Entry 8ETJ (electron microscopy, 3.20 A resolution); this record covers chains 1 and N of the 35 polymer chains in the assembly.

# Chain 1
Molecule: 3497-nt RNA strand
Source organism: Schizosaccharomyces pombe
Sequence (3497 nucleotides; row label = number of the first residue in the row):
     1 AUUUGACCUCAAAUCAGGUAGGACUACGCGCUGAACUUAAGCAUAUCAAU
    51 AAGCGCAGGAAAAGAAAAUAACCAUGAUUCCCUCAGUAACGGCGAGUGAA
   101 GCGGGAAAAGCUCAAAUUUGAAAUCUGGCAACAUUUCUUUUGUUGUCCGA
   151 GUUGUAAUUUCAAGAAGCUGCUUUGAGUGUAGACGAUCGGUCUAAGUUCC
   201 UUGGAACAGGACGUCAGAGAGGGUGAGAACCCCGUCUUUGGUCGAUUGGA
   251 UAUGCCAUAUAAAGCGCUUUCGAAGAGUCGAGUUGUUUGGGAAUGCAGCU
   301 CUAAAUGGGUGGUAAAUUUCAUCUAAAGCUAAAUAUUGGCGAGAGACCGA
   351 UAGCGAACAAGUAGAGUGAUCGAAAGAUGAAAAGAACUUUGAAAAGAGAG
   401 UUAAAUAGUACGUGAAAUUGCUGAAAGGGAAGCAUUGGAAAUCAGUCUUA
   451 CCUGGGUGAGAUCAGUAGUCUCUUCGCGAGACUAUGCACUCUGAACCUGU
   501 GGUAGGUCAGCAUCAGUUUUCGGGGGCGGAAAAAGAAUAAGGGAAGGUGG
   551 CUUUCCGGGUUCUGCCUGGGGAGUGUUUAUAGCCCUUGUUGUAAUACGUC
   601 CACUGGGGACUGAGGACUGCGGCUUCGUGCCAAGGAUGCUGACAUAAUGG
   651 UUUUCAAUGGCCCGUCUUGAAACACGGACCAAGGAGUCUAGCAUCUAUGC
   701 GAGUGUUUGGGUGAUGAAAACCCAUCCGCGAAAUGAAAGUGAAUGCAGGU
   751 GGGAACGCCCUUGUGGCGUGCACCAUCGACCGACCCGGAAGUUUGUCAAU
   801 GGAAGGGUUUGAGUAAGAGCAUAGCUGUUGGGACCCGAAAGAUGGUGAAC
   851 UAUGCCUGAAUAGGGUGAAGCCAGAGGAAACUCUGGUGGAGGCUCGUAGA
   901 GAUUCUGACGUGCAAAUCGAUCUUCAAAUUUGGGUAUAGGGGCGAAAGAC
   951 UAAUCGAACCAUCUAGUAGCUGGUUCCUGCCGAAGUUUCCCUCAGGAUAG
  1001 CAGAAACUCAGAUCAGUUUUAUGAGGUAAAGCGAAUGAUUAGAGGUCUUG
  1051 GGGAAGGAAUUUCCUCAACCUAUUCUCAAACUUUAAAUAUGUAAGACGCC
  1101 CUUGUCGCUUAAUUGGACGUGGGCCAUCGAAUGAGAGUUUCUAGUGGGCC
  1151 AUUUUUGGUAAGCAGAACUGGCGAUGCGGGAUGAACCGAACGUGAGGUUA
  1201 AGGUGCCGGAAUGUACGCUCAUCAGACACCAGAAAAGGUGUUAGUUCAUC
  1251 UAGACAGCAGGACGGUGGCCAUGGAAGUCGGAAUCCGCUAAGGAGUGUGU
  1301 AACAACUCACCUGCCGAAUGAACUAGCCCUGAAAAUGGAUGGCGCUUAAG
  1351 CGUACUACCCAUACCUCACCGUCUGGGUUAGCUUUGAGAAGCUCAGACGA
  1401 GUAGGCAGGCGUGGAGGUUUGUGACGAAGCCUUGGGCGUGAGCCUGGGUC
  1451 GAACAGCCUCUAGUGCAGAUCUUGGUGGAAGUAGCAAAUAUUCAAAUGAG
  1501 AACUUUGAAGACUGAAGUGGGGAAAGGUUCCAUGUGAACAGCAGUUGGAC
  1551 AUGGGUUAGUCGAUCCUAAGAGAUAGGGAAGCUCCGUAUGAAAGUUGCAC
  1601 GAUUUUUCGUGCCUCCUAUCGAAAGGGAAUCCGGUUAAUAUUCCGGAACC
  1651 AGAAGGUGGAAUCAACACGGCAACGUAAAUGAAGUUGGAGACGUCGGCGG
  1701 GAGCCCUGGGAAGAGUUCUCUUUUCUUUUUAACAAACCAUUGAACUACCC
  1751 UGAAAUCGGUUUAUCCGGAGCUAGGGUAUGGUGUUUGGAAGAGUUCAGCG
  1801 CCUCAUGCUGAAUCCGGUGCGCUCUCGACGGCCCUUGAAAAUCCAACGGA
  1851 AGAAUGGACCUUCGGGUCCUUGUUUUCACAUCUGGUCGUACUCAUAACCG
  1901 CAGCAGGUCUCCAAGGUGAACAGCCUCUAGUUGAUAGAACAAUGUAGAUA
  1951 AGGGAAGUCGGCAAAAUGGAUCCGUAACUUCGGGAUAAGGAUUGGCUCUA
  2001 AGGGUUGGGUACGUUGGGCCUUGGAACCUGAACGGUUGCUGGACUGAGCG
  2051 UGGACCGAUGUCUUUUCUCGCCUUUCGGGGUGAGAAGGGAUGUUGGACCU
  2101 GCUUGGACCUUGGCGGCCGGGAAGUCCUUGGUCGGGCUUUUCUCCUUCUC
  2151 GGGGAUUAUGCUCUUACUGGCGUACGUUUAACAACCAACUUAGAACUGGU
  2201 ACGGACAAGGGGAAUCUGACUGUCUAAUUAAAACAUAGCAUUGCGAUGGC
  2251 CAGAAAGUGGUGUUGACGCAAUGUGAUUUCUGCCCAGUGCUCUGAAUGUC
  2301 AAAGUGAAGAAAUUCAACCAAGCGCGGGUAAACGGCGGGAGUAACUAUGA
  2351 CUCUCUUAAGGUAGCCAAAUGCCUCGUCAUCUAACUAGUGACGCGCAUGA
  2401 AUGGAUUAACGAGAUUCCCACUGUCCCUAUCUACUAUCUAGCGAAACCAC
  2451 AGCCUGGGGAACGGGCCAGGCAAAAUCAGCGGGGAAAGAAGACCCUGUUG
  2501 AGCUUGACUCUAGUUUGACAUUGUGAAGAGACAUAGAGGGUGUAGGAUAA
  2551 GUGGGAGUAUGUUUCGGCAUACGCCGGUGAAAUACCACUACCUUUAUCGU
  2601 UUCUUUACUUAAUCAAUGAAGCGGAAUUGGGAUUUAUUUCCCAUAUUCUA
  2651 GCGUUAAAGUUUCUUCGCGAACUGAUCCGCGUUGAUGACAUUGUCAGGUG
  2701 GGGAGUUUGGCUGGGGCGGCACAUCUGUUAAAAGAUAACGCAGGUGUCCU
  2751 AAGGGGGACUCAUCGAGAACAGAAAUCUCGAGUAGAAUAAAAGGGUAAAA
  2801 GUCCCCUUGAUUUUGAUUUUCAGUGUGAAUACAAACCAUGAAAGUGUGGC
  2851 CUAUCGAUCCUUUGUUCCCUCGAAAUUUGAGGACAGAGGUGCCAGAAAAG
  2901 UUACCACAGGGAUAACUGGCUUGUGGCAGUCAAGCGUUCAUAGCGACAUU
  2951 GCUUUUUGAUUCUUCGAUGUCGGCUCUUCCUAUCAUACCGAAGCAGAAUU
  3001 CGGUAAGCGUUGGAUUGUUCACCCACUAAUAGGGAACGUGAGCUGGGUUU
  3051 AGACCGUCGUGAGACAGGUUAGUUUUACCCUACUGAUGAAGUGUCGUCGC
  3101 AAUGGUAAUUCAACUUAGUACGAGAGGAACCGUUGAUUCAGAUCAUUGGU
  3151 AUUUGCGGCUGCCUGACAAGGCAAUGCCGCGGAGCUAUCAUCUGCUGGAU
  3201 AACGGCUGAACGCCUCUAAGCCAGAAUCCGUGCCAGAAAGCGACGAUUUU
  3251 UUGGUCCGCAUGAUUUAUAUGUAUAAAAAUAGAGGUAGGACUUGUUCCUA
  3301 CUCUCCUGUAUCGUAGAAGAUGGGCGAUGGUUGAUGAAACGGAAGUGUUU
  3351 UAUUGACUUGUCCAUGAAAUUCCAUUGAAAUCUUGUGCGGAAUCGAAUCC
  3401 AUUGCAUACGACUUUAAUGUGGAACGGGGUAUUGUAAGCAGUAGAGUAGC
  3451 CUUGUUGUUACGAUCUGCUGAGAUUAAGCCUUUGUUCCCAAGAUUUG
Disordered / not traced: 1-2, 36-46, 92-95, 288-293, 446-505, 557-568, 668-671, 793-798, 849-957, 1026-1087, 1095-1129, 1227-1230, 1380-1387, 1486-1489, 1557-1909, 1969-2417, 2484-2918, 2937-2942, 2954-2976, 3015-3021, 3036-3079, 3290-3297, 3375-3379, 3442-3464
Differences from the reference sequence: conflict U2930 (C6612 in 157310483), A2948 (G6594 in 157310483), U3196 (C6346 in 157310483)

# Chain N
Molecule: 60S ribosomal protein L15-A
Source organism: Schizosaccharomyces pombe
UniProt: O74895 (RL15A_SCHPO); residues 1-201 here = UniProt positions 1-201
Sequence (201 residues; each row starts with the number of its first residue):
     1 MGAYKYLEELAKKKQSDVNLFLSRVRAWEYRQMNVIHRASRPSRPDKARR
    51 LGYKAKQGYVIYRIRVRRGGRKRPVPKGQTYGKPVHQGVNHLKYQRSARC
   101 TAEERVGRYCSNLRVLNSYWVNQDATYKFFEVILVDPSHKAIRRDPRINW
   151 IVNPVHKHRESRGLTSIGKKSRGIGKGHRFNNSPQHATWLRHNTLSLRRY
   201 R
Disordered / not traced: 1, 70-95, 181-188

# How chain 1 and chain N interact
Contacting residue pairs (129; chain 1 residue first):
  U9(1) - Ser40(N)  hydrogen bond to the phosphate
  G18(1) - Asn112(N)  base contact
  G18(1) - Ser138(N)  hydrogen bond to the sugar
  U19(1) - Asn112(N)  hydrogen bond to the base
  A20(1) - Ser111(N)  sugar contact
  C29(1) - Arg162(N)  hydrogen bond to the sugar
  C29(1) - Arg172(N)  hydrogen bond to the phosphate
  G30(1) - Arg162(N)  sugar contact
  G30(1) - Arg172(N)  salt bridge to the phosphate
  A49(1) - Trp189(N)  hydrogen bond to the phosphate
  A49(1) - Asn193(N)  phosphate contact
  U50(1) - Trp189(N)  sugar contact
  G55(1) - Ser161(N)  hydrogen bond to the base
  G55(1) - Arg162(N)  base contact
  C56(1) - Lys157(N)  sugar contact
  C56(1) - His158(N)  sugar contact
  C56(1) - Ser161(N)  hydrogen bond to the sugar
  C56(1) - Arg162(N)  sugar contact
  A57(1) - Pro154(N)  phosphate contact
  A57(1) - Val155(N)  sugar contact
  A57(1) - Lys157(N)  phosphate contact
  G58(1) - Pro154(N)  phosphate contact
  G58(1) - Val155(N)  sugar contact
  G58(1) - Lys157(N)  salt bridge to the phosphate
  A61(1) - Val155(N)  phosphate contact
  A62(1) - Arg162(N)  salt bridge to the phosphate
  A62(1) - Leu164(N)  phosphate contact
  A62(1) - Arg172(N)  hydrogen bond to the phosphate
  A63(1) - Leu164(N)  phosphate contact
  A63(1) - Lys169(N)  phosphate contact
  A63(1) - Arg172(N)  salt bridge to the phosphate
  A63(1) - Ile174(N)  phosphate contact
  G64(1) - Lys169(N)  phosphate contact
  G64(1) - Ile174(N)  phosphate contact
  G64(1) - Lys176(N)  sugar contact
  A65(1) - Lys176(N)  phosphate contact
  A66(1) - Lys176(N)  base contact
  A68(1) - Lys176(N)  sugar contact
  A68(1) - Gly177(N)  phosphate contact
  A68(1) - His178(N)  hydrogen bond to the phosphate
  U69(1) - His178(N)  salt bridge to the phosphate
  A77(1) - Lys176(N)  hydrogen bond to the sugar
  U78(1) - Lys176(N)  sugar contact
  C80(1) - Arg191(N)  salt bridge to the phosphate
  C81(1) - Arg191(N)  salt bridge to the phosphate
  C82(1) - Arg198(N)  phosphate contact
  G86(1) - His192(N)  base contact
  G98(1) - His192(N)  salt bridge to the phosphate
  A99(1) - His192(N)  salt bridge to the phosphate
  U112(1) - Arg147(N)  sugar contact
  C113(1) - Arg147(N)  salt bridge to the phosphate
  A114(1) - Arg49(N)  phosphate contact
  A114(1) - Arg50(N)  sugar contact
  A114(1) - Lys54(N)  salt bridge to the phosphate
  A115(1) - Tyr4(N)  phosphate contact
  A115(1) - Lys5(N)  phosphate contact
  A115(1) - Arg49(N)  salt bridge to the phosphate
  A116(1) - Gly2(N)  hydrogen bond to the phosphate
  A116(1) - Lys5(N)  phosphate contact
  U117(1) - Gly2(N)  phosphate contact
  C125(1) - Ala141(N)  sugar contact
  U126(1) - Gln57(N)  sugar contact
  U126(1) - His139(N)  sugar contact
  U126(1) - Lys140(N)  phosphate contact
  U126(1) - Ala141(N)  sugar contact
  U126(1) - Arg144(N)  salt bridge to the phosphate
  G127(1) - Lys140(N)  phosphate contact
  U143(1) - Arg144(N)  salt bridge to the phosphate
  G149(1) - Gln57(N)  base contact
  A150(1) - Gln57(N)  hydrogen bond to the sugar
  G151(1) - Ala55(N)  sugar contact
  U153(1) - Arg41(N)  hydrogen bond to the sugar
  G154(1) - Tyr4(N)  hydrogen bond to the phosphate
  G154(1) - Arg49(N)  hydrogen bond to the sugar
  G154(1) - Ala55(N)  sugar contact
  U155(1) - Arg49(N)  salt bridge to the phosphate
  U155(1) - Lys54(N)  phosphate contact
  U155(1) - Ala55(N)  hydrogen bond to the phosphate
  U155(1) - Lys56(N)  phosphate contact
  A156(1) - Lys54(N)  salt bridge to the phosphate
  A156(1) - Lys56(N)  salt bridge to the phosphate
  A156(1) - Asp145(N)  phosphate contact
  A273(1) - Lys5(N)  hydrogen bond to the phosphate
  A274(1) - Lys5(N)  salt bridge to the phosphate
  G275(1) - Lys47(N)  phosphate contact
  G275(1) - Arg50(N)  hydrogen bond to the base
  A276(1) - Ala11(N)  sugar contact
  A276(1) - Lys12(N)  salt bridge to the phosphate
  A276(1) - Lys14(N)  hydrogen bond to the sugar
  A276(1) - Lys47(N)  salt bridge to the phosphate
  A276(1) - Arg50(N)  salt bridge to the phosphate
  G277(1) - Lys14(N)  salt bridge to the phosphate
  G277(1) - Gln15(N)  hydrogen bond to the base
  G277(1) - Arg44(N)  salt bridge to the phosphate
  G277(1) - Lys47(N)  salt bridge to the phosphate
  G277(1) - Trp120(N)  phosphate contact
  G277(1) - Gln123(N)  base contact
  C279(1) - Lys170(N)  salt bridge to the phosphate
  U294(1) - Arg179(N)  sugar contact
  G295(1) - Gly173(N)  sugar contact
  G295(1) - Arg179(N)  salt bridge to the phosphate
  C296(1) - Lys170(N)  sugar contact
  C296(1) - Ser171(N)  sugar contact
  A297(1) - Arg96(N)  sugar contact
  A297(1) - Ser97(N)  phosphate contact
  G298(1) - Gly69(N)  sugar contact
  G298(1) - Ser97(N)  phosphate contact
  G298(1) - Ala98(N)  phosphate contact
  C299(1) - Arg68(N)  salt bridge to the phosphate
  C299(1) - Gly69(N)  phosphate contact
  U300(1) - Arg68(N)  salt bridge to the phosphate
  U302(1) - Gln15(N)  phosphate contact
  A326(1) - Ser166(N)  phosphate contact
  A327(1) - Lys47(N)  salt bridge to the phosphate
  A327(1) - Arg50(N)  sugar contact
  A327(1) - Leu51(N)  sugar contact
  A327(1) - Asn117(N)  sugar contact
  A327(1) - Ser166(N)  hydrogen bond to the phosphate
  G328(1) - Trp150(N)  sugar contact
  G328(1) - Ser166(N)  hydrogen bond to the phosphate
  C329(1) - Trp150(N)  sugar contact
  C329(1) - His156(N)  phosphate contact
  C329(1) - Arg159(N)  salt bridge to the phosphate
  C329(1) - Lys169(N)  salt bridge to the phosphate
  U330(1) - His156(N)  salt bridge to the phosphate
  A690(1) - Arg201(N)  salt bridge to the phosphate
  U707(1) - Tyr200(N)  stacking on the base
  U708(1) - Arg198(N)  salt bridge to the phosphate
  A719(1) - Arg199(N)  salt bridge to the phosphate
Other interface residues (no listed pair), chain 1 (85 interface residues in all): C31, A48, A67, U83, G142, U152, A157, G280, A303, A304, U310, G311, U334, U689, A718, A720, A823
Other interface residues (no listed pair), chain N (77 interface residues in all): Ala3, Glu8, Lys13, Pro45, Arg99, Lys128, Gly163, Thr165, Ile167, Gly175, Phe180, Ser196, Leu197

# Overview
85 residues of chain 1 and 77 residues of chain N are in contact, with 23 hydrogen bonds, 35 salt bridges and
1 aromatic stacking contact. Polar contacts include U19(1)-Asn112(N), G55(1)-Ser161(N) and G275(1)-Arg50(N).
Chain 1 is a 3497-nt RNA strand and chain N is 60S ribosomal protein L15-A, both from Schizosaccharomyces
pombe; the structure, Fkbp39 associated 60S nascent ribosome State 2, was determined by electron microscopy
together with 8ESQ, 8ESR, 8ETC, 8ETG, 8ETH, 8ETI and 3 further entries from the same study.
